Entry 1X76 (X-ray diffraction, 2.20 A resolution); this record covers chains A and C of the 4 polymer chains in the assembly.

[Chain A]
Protein: Estrogen receptor beta
Organism: Homo sapiens
UniProt: Q92731 (ESR2_HUMAN); residues 261-500 here = UniProt positions 261-500
Amino-acid sequence (240 residues; each row starts with the number of its first residue):
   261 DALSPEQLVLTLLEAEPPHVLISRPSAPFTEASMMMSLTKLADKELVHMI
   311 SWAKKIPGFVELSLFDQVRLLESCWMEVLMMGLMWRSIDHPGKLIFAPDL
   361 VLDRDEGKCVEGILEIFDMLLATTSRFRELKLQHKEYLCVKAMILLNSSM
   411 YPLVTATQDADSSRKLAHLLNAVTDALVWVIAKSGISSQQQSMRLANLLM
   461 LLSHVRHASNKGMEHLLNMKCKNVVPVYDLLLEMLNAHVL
Not modelled in the structure: 261-262, 411-420, 498-500
Small-molecule neighbours: 697 (5-hydroxy-2-(4-hydroxyphenyl)-1-benzofuran-7-carbonitrile): M295, L298, L301, A302, E305, M336, L339, M340, L343, R346, F356, I373, I376, F377, L380, G472, H475, L476, M479

[Chain C]
Protein: Steroid receptor coactivator-1
Amino-acid sequence (13 residues; numbered 601 to 613; the number before each row is that of its first residue):
   601 SGSHKLVQLLTTT
Not modelled in the structure: 601-604

[Chain A / chain C interface]
Pairs across the interface - 17 pairs, chain A then chain C:
  I310(A) - L606(C)  hydrophobic
  I310(A) - L609(C)  hydrophobic
  I310(A) - L610(C)  hydrophobic
  K314(A) - L609(C)  hydrogen bond (side chain-backbone)
  K314(A) - L610(C)
  K314(A) - T612(C)  hydrogen bond (side chain-backbone)
  K314(A) - T613(C)
  Q327(A) - L610(C)
  V328(A) - L606(C)  hydrophobic
  V328(A) - V607(C)  hydrophobic
  V328(A) - L610(C)  hydrophobic
  L331(A) - L610(C)  hydrophobic
  E332(A) - L606(C)
  D489(A) - K605(C)  salt bridge
  L490(A) - K605(C)
  E493(A) - K605(C)  hydrogen bond (side chain-backbone)
  E493(A) - L606(C)  hydrogen bond (side chain-backbone)
Other interface residues (no listed pair), chain A (13 interface residues in all): V307, F319, L324, M494
Other interface residues (no listed pair), chain C (8 interface residues in all): T611

[In short]
13 residues of chain A face 8 of chain C across their interface; the contacts include 4 hydrogen bonds and 1
salt bridge. Polar pairs include D489(A)-K605(C), K314(A)-L609(C) and K314(A)-T612(C). Chain A binds compound
697.
Chain A is Estrogen receptor beta (Homo sapiens) and chain C is Steroid receptor coactivator-1; the structure,
Crystal structure of estrogen receptor beta complexed with way-697, was determined by X-ray diffraction
together with 1U9E, 1X78, 1X7B and 1X7E from the same study.
